Entry 6WG6 (X-ray diffraction, 3.54 A resolution); this record covers chains A and B of the 3 polymer chains in the assembly.

[Chain A]
Protein: Structural maintenance of chromosomes protein
Source organism: Homo sapiens
UniProt: G8JLG1 (G8JLG1_HUMAN); residues 472-702 here correspond to UniProt positions 450-680 (UniProt number = residue number - 22)
Chain sequence (233 residues; each row starts with the number of its first residue):
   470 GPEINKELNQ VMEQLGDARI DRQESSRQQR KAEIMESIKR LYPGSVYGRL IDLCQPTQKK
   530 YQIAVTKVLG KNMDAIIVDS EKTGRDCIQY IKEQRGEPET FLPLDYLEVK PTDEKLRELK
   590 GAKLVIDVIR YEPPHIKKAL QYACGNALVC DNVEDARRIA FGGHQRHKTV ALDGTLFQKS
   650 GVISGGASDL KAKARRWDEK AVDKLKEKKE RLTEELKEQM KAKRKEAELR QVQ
Disordered / not traced: 470-494, 677-702
Sequence notes: expression tag (470-471)

[Chain B]
Protein: Structural maintenance of chromosomes protein 3
Source organism: Homo sapiens
UniProt: Q9UQE7 (SMC3_HUMAN); residues 465-712 here correspond to UniProt positions 466-713 (UniProt number = residue number + 1)
Chain sequence (256 residues; numbered 457 to 712; the number before each row is that of its first residue):
   457 GPLGSGRPQS ERNYLWREEN AEQQALAAKR EDLEKKQQLL RAATGKAILN GIDSINKVLD
   517 HFRRKGINQH VQNGYHGIVM NNFECEPAFY TCVEVTAGNR LFYHIVDSDE VSTKILMEFN
   577 KMNLPGEVTF LPLNKLDVRD TAYPETNDAI PMISKLRYNP RFDKAFKHVF GKTLICRSME
   637 VSTQLARAFT MDCITLEGDQ VSHRGALTGG YYDTRKSRLE LQKDVRKAEE ELGELEAKLN
   697 ENLRRNIERI NNEIDQ
Disordered / not traced: 457-468, 705-712
Sequence notes: expression tag (457-464)

[Chain A / chain B interface]
Pairs across the interface (33):
  E550(A) - T639(B)  hydrogen bond
  R554(A) - E636(B)  salt bridge
  I557(A) - L663(B)  hydrophobic
  I557(A) - T664(B)
  I557(A) - G665(B)
  I557(A) - G666(B)
  K561(A) - E653(B)  salt bridge
  K561(A) - D655(B)  salt bridge
  K561(A) - G666(B)
  R564(A) - Y667(B)  hydrogen bond
  G565(A) - Y667(B)
  P567(A) - G665(B)
  P567(A) - G666(B)
  P567(A) - Y667(B)
  P567(A) - Y668(B)
  E568(A) - T664(B)
  E568(A) - G665(B)  hydrogen bond (backbone-backbone)
  T569(A) - L663(B)
  T569(A) - T664(B)  hydrogen bond
  F570(A) - A662(B)
  F570(A) - L663(B)  hydrogen bond (backbone-backbone)
  P572(A) - G661(B)
  P572(A) - L663(B)  hydrophobic
  Y575(A) - T639(B)  hydrogen bond (side chain-backbone)
  Y575(A) - R643(B)
  Y575(A) - V657(B)  hydrophobic
  Y575(A) - G661(B)
  L576(A) - R660(B)
  E577(A) - R643(B)  salt bridge
  E577(A) - H659(B)
  E577(A) - R660(B)  hydrogen bond (backbone-side chain)
  Y611(A) - R660(B)  hydrogen bond (backbone-side chain)
  Y611(A) - A662(B)
Also at the interface, not in a pair above, chain A (18 interface residues in all): I560, L571, V578
Also at the interface, not in a pair above, chain B (18 interface residues in all): M635, A642

[Overview]
The chain A/chain B interface involves 18 residues from each chain, with 8 hydrogen bonds and 4 salt bridges.
Among the polar pairs are R554(A)-E636(B), K561(A)-E653(B) and K561(A)-D655(B).
Here chain A is Structural maintenance of chromosomes protein and chain B is Structural maintenance of
chromosomes protein 3, both from Homo sapiens. Entry 6WG6 (Crystal structure of human SMC1-SMC3 hinge domain
heterodimer in north-open conformation) was determined by X-ray diffraction (same publication as 6WG3 and
6WGE).
